PDB entry 7EJ8 | electron microscopy, 3.00 A resolution | chains B and G of the 5 polymer chains in the assembly

# Chain B
Molecule: Guanine nucleotide-binding protein G(I)/G(S)/G(T) subunit beta-1
Source organism: Homo sapiens
UniProt: P62873 (GBB1_HUMAN); residues 2-340 here = UniProt positions 2-340
Sequence (349 residues; numbered -8 to 340; the number before each row is that of its first residue; numbers below 1 keep their minus sign (His-8 is residue -8)):
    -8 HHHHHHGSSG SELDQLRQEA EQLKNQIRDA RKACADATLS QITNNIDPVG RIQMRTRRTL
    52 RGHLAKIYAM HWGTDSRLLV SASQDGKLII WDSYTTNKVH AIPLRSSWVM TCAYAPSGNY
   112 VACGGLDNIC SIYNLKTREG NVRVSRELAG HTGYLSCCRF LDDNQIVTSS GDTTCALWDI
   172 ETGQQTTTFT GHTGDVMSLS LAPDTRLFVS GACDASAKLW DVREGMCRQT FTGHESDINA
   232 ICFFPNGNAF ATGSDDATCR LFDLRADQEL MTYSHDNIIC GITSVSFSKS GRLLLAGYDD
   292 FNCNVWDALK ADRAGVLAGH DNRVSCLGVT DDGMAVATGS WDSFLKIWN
Not modelled in the structure: -8 to 5
Construct notes: expression tag (-8 to 1)
Swiss-Prot annotation at these positions:
  - modified residue: Ser2 (N-acetylserine), His266 (Phosphohistidine)
  - natural variant: Leu30 (L30F: In MRD42; uncertain significance), Arg52 (R52G: In MRD42), Gly64 (G64V: In MRD42), Asp76 (D76E: In MRD42; D76G: In MRD42), Gly77 (G77S: In MRD42), Lys78 (K78R: In MRD42), Ile80 (I80N: In MRD42; I80T: In MRD42), His91 (H91R: In MRD42; uncertain significance), Ala92 (A92T: In MRD42), Pro94 (P94S: In MRD42), Leu95 (L95P: In MRD42), Arg96 (R96L: In MRD42), 5 further natural variant entries in UniProt

# Chain G
Molecule: Guanine nucleotide-binding protein G(I)/G(S)/G(O) subunit gamma-2
Source organism: Homo sapiens
UniProt: P59768 (GBG2_HUMAN); residue numbers follow UniProt; this construct covers 1-71
Sequence (71 residues; row label = number of the first residue in the row):
     1 MASNNTASIA QARKLVEQLK MEANIDRIKV SKAAADLMAY CEAHAKEDPL LTPVPASENP
    61 FREKKFFCAI L
Not modelled in the structure: 1-8, 63-71
Swiss-Prot annotation at these positions:
  - modified residue: Ala2 (N-acetylalanine), Cys68 (Cysteine methyl ester)
  - lipidation: Cys68 (S-geranylgeranyl cysteine)

# How chain B and chain G interact
Pairs across the interface (61; chain B residue first):
  Glu10(B) with Val16(G); Lys20(G), salt bridge
  Ala11(B) with Leu15(G), hydrophobic; Leu19(G)
  Leu14(B) with Leu19(G), hydrophobic; Lys20(G)
  Ile18(B) with Glu22(G); Arg27(G)
  Arg22(B) with Arg27(G)
  Cys25(B) with Arg27(G); Ile28(G), hydrogen bond (side chain-backbone); Lys29(G)
  Ala26(B) with Val30(G), hydrophobic
  Asp27(B) with Lys29(G); Val30(G)
  Ala28(B) with Lys29(G); Val30(G); Ser31(G)
  Leu30(B) with Ala34(G), hydrophobic
  Thr34(B) with Met38(G)
  Ile37(B) with Met38(G), hydrophobic
  Val40(B) with Leu51(G), hydrophobic
  Met45(B) with Leu50(G), hydrophobic
  Arg48(B) with Phe61(G); Arg62(G), hydrogen bond (side chain-backbone)
  Arg49(B) with Pro60(G), hydrogen bond (side chain-backbone); Phe61(G)
  Ser84(B) with Phe61(G)
  Tyr85(B) with Pro60(G); Phe61(G), hydrophobic
  Met217(B) with Gln18(G); Met21(G), hydrophobic
  Cys218(B) with Gln18(G), hydrogen bond (backbone-side chain)
  Arg219(B) with Glu22(G)
  Gln220(B) with Ile25(G)
  Phe235(B) with Leu37(G), hydrophobic; Tyr40(G), hydrophobic
  Pro236(B) with Tyr40(G)
  Asp254(B) with Ala33(G)
  Arg256(B) with Arg27(G); Ile28(G), hydrogen bond (backbone-backbone); Asp36(G), salt bridge
  Leu261(B) with Val30(G), hydrophobic
  Ser279(B) with Asp48(G), hydrogen bond
  Ser281(B) with Tyr40(G); Cys41(G); His44(G); Asp48(G), hydrogen bond
  Gly282(B) with Cys41(G)
  Arg283(B) with Cys41(G); Leu51(G)
  Leu284(B) with Leu51(G), hydrophobic
  Asp323(B) with Pro49(G)
  Gly324(B) with Pro49(G); Leu50(G)
  Met325(B) with Pro49(G), hydrophobic; Leu50(G); Pro60(G), hydrophobic
  Ala326(B) with Phe61(G), hydrophobic
  Asn340(B) with Leu50(G); Asn59(G), hydrogen bond
Interface residues without a listed pair, chain B (46 interface residues in all): Lys15, Ile33, Ile43, Thr221, Asn237, Ala257, Lys280, Leu300, Ile338
Interface residues without a listed pair, chain G (32 interface residues in all): Ala23, Ala45, Glu47

# In short
Chain B and chain G form an interface of 46 and 32 residues respectively; the contacts include 8 hydrogen
bonds and 2 salt bridges. Polar pairs include Glu10(B)-Lys20(G), Arg256(B)-Asp36(G) and Cys25(B)-Ile28(G).
Here chain B is Guanine nucleotide-binding protein G(I)/G(S)/G(T) subunit beta-1 and chain G is Guanine
nucleotide-binding protein G(I)/G(S)/G(O) subunit gamma-2, both from Homo sapiens. Entry 7EJ8 (Structure of
the alpha2A-adrenergic receptor GoA signaling complex bound to brimonidine) was determined by electron
microscopy, deposited together with 7EJ0, 7EJA and 7EJK.
